6VMW - chains B and D of the 4 polymer chains in the assembly; structure by X-ray diffraction, 1.99 A resolution.

# Chain B (and D)
Name: Glycine oxidase
Source organism: Pseudoalteromonas luteoviolacea DSM 6061
Notes: chain D of this document is another copy of the same molecule, construct and numbering; everything in this record applies to it too
Reference sequence: A0A161XU12 (A0A161XU12_9GAMM); residue numbers follow UniProt; this construct covers 1-816
Chain sequence (816 residues; each row starts with the number of its first residue):
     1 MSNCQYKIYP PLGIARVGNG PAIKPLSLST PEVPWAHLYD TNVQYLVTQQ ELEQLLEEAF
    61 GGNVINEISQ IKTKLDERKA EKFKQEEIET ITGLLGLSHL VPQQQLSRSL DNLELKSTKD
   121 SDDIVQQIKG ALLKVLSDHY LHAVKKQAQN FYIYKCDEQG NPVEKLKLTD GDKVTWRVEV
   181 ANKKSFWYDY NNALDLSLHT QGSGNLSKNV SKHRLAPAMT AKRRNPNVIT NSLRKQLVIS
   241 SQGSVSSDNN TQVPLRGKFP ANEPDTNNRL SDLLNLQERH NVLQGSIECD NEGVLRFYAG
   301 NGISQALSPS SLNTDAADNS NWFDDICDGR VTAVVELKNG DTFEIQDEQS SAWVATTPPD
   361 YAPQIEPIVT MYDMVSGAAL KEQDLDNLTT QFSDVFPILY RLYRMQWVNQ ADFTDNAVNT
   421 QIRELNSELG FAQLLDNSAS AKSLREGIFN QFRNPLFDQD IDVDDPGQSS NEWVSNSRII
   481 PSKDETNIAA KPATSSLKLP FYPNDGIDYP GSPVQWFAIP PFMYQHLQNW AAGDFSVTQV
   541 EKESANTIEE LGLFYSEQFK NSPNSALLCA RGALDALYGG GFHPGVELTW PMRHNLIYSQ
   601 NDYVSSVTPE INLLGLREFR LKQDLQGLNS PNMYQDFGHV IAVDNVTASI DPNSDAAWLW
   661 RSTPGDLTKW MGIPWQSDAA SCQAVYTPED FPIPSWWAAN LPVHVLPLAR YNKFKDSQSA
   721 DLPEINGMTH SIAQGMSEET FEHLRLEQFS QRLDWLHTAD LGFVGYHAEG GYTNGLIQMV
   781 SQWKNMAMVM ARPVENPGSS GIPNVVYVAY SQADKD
Disordered / not traced: 1-3, 79-81, 115-122, 159, 262-278 (chain D: 1-3, 61-86, 115-123, 158-159, 262-278)
Construct notes: engineered mutation A316 (Phe in A0A161XU12)
Modified residues: W697 (6-[(carboxymethyl)amino]-7-hydroxy-L-tryptophan; TNQ)
Glycans and other covalent adducts: covalent link C682-W697
What the authors report for this chain:
  - mutagenesis - F316A (3.1 +/- 0.2 s-1), H767A: decreased catalytic activity
  - mutagenesis - F316A (Kd 783 mum), Y766F (Kd 527 mum): decreased binding to glycine
  - catalytic residues: D678 (citing earlier work)
  - catalytic residues: H583
  - mutagenesis - Y766F (8.5 +/- 0.2 s-1): increased catalytic activity

# Interface between chain B and chain D
Pairs across the interface - 6 pairs, chain B then chain D:
  P309(B) - P309(D)
  S310(B) - I777(D)
  S310(B) - Q778(D)  hydrogen bond
  L312(B) - L312(D)  hydrophobic
  I777(B) - S310(D)
  Q778(B) - S310(D)  hydrogen bond

# In short
Chain B and chain D each contribute 5 residues to their interface; the contacts include 2 hydrogen bonds. The
hydrogen-bonded pair is S310(B)-Q778(D). From the paper: catalytic residues D678(B) and H583(B); F316A and
H767A of chain B reduce catalytic activity.
Chain B and chain D are both Glycine oxidase (Pseudoalteromonas luteoviolacea DSM 6061); the structure,
Crystal structure of the F316A mutant of GoxA soaked with glycine, was determined by X-ray diffraction (same
publication as 6VL7 and 6VMF).
